Entry 1ZQC (X-ray diffraction, 3.20 A resolution); this record covers chains T and A of the 3 polymer chains in the assembly.

== Chain T ==
Molecule: 8-nt DNA strand
Sequence (8 nucleotides; numbered 1 to 8; the number before each row is that of its first residue):
     1 CATTAGAA

== Chain A ==
Name: Protein (DNA polymerase beta (e.c.2.7.7.7))
From: Homo sapiens
Reference sequence: P06746 (DPOB_HUMAN); residues 2-335 here correspond to UniProt positions 1-334 (UniProt number = residue number - 1)
Amino-acid sequence (335 residues; row label = number of the first residue in the row):
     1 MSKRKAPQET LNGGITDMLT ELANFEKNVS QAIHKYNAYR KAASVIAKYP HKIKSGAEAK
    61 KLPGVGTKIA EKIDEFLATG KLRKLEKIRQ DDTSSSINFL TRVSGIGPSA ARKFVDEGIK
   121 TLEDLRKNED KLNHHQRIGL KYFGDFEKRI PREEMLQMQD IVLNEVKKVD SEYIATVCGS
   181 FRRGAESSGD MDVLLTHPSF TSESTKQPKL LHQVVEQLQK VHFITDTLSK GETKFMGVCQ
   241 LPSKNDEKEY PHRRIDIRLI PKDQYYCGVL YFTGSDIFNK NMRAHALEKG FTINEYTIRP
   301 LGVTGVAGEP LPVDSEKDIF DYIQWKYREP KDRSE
Disordered / not traced: 1-8
Bound ions: Ca2+ site 1: Lys60, Leu62; Ca2+ site 2: Thr101, Val103, Ile106 (shared with 1 residue of chain P); Ca2+ site 3: Asp190, Asp192
Swiss-Prot annotation at these positions:
  - binding site (K(+)): Lys61
  - binding site (Na(+)): Lys61

== Interface between chain T and chain A ==
Contacting residue pairs (13):
  DA2(T) - Tyr296(A)  sugar contact
  DT3(T) - Thr233(A)  phosphate contact
  DT3(T) - Lys234(A)  phosphate contact
  DT4(T) - Ser229(A)  phosphate contact
  DT4(T) - Lys230(A)  phosphate contact
  DT4(T) - Gly231(A)  phosphate contact
  DT4(T) - Glu232(A)  hydrogen bond to the phosphate
  DT4(T) - Thr233(A)  hydrogen bond to the phosphate
  DT4(T) - Lys234(A)  hydrogen bond to the phosphate
  DA5(T) - Ser229(A)  sugar contact
  DA5(T) - Lys230(A)  hydrogen bond to the phosphate
  DG6(T) - Asn133(A)  phosphate contact
  DG6(T) - His134(A)  phosphate contact

== Overview ==
Chain T and chain A form an interface of 5 and 9 residues respectively, with 4 hydrogen bonds. Polar contacts
include DT4(T)-Glu232(A), DT4(T)-Thr233(A) and DT4(T)-Lys234(A). UniProt lists K+-binding residue Lys61(A) and
Na+-binding residue Lys61(A) on chain A.
Chain T is an 8-nt DNA strand and chain A is Protein (DNA polymerase beta (e.c.2.7.7.7)) (Homo sapiens); the
structure, DNA polymerase beta (pol B) (e.c.2.7.7.7) complexed with seven base pairs of DNA; soaked in the
..., was determined by X-ray diffraction together with 1ZQA, 1ZQB, 1ZQD, 1ZQE, 1ZQG, 1ZQH and 28 further
entries from the same study.
